PDB entry 2WMN | X-ray diffraction, 2.39 A resolution | chains A and B

# Chain A
Protein: Dedicator of cytokinesis protein 9
Source organism: Homo sapiens
Notes: fragment: dhr2 domain, residues 1605-1652, 1676-2053
UniProt: Q9BZ29 (DOCK9_HUMAN); the construct lacks a stretch of the UniProt sequence, so the offset changes along the chain: 1-48 = UniProt 1605-1652; 49-426 = UniProt 1676-2053
Sequence (428 residues; row label = number of the first residue in the row):
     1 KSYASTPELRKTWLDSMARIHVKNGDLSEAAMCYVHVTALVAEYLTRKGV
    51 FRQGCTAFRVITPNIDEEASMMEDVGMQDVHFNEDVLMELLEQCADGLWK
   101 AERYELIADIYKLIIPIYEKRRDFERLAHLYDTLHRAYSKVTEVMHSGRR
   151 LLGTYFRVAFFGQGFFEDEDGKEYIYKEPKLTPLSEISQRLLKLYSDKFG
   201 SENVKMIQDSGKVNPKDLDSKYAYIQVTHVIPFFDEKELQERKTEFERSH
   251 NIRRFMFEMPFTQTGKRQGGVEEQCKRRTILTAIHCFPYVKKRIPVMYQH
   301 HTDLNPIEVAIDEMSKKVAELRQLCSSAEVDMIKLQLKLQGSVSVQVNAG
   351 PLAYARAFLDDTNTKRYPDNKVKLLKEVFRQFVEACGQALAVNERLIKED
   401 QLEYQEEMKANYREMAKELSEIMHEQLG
Unresolved in the structure: 1-4, 70-80, 264-266, 362-367, 428

# Chain B
Protein: Cell division control protein 42 homolog
Source organism: Homo sapiens
UniProt: P60953 (CDC42_HUMAN); numbering as in UniProt (aligned over 1-188)
Sequence (190 residues; row label = number of the first residue in the row; numbers below 1 keep their minus sign (Ser-1 is residue -1)):
    -1 SHMQTIKCVVVGDGAVGKTCLLISYTTNKFPSEYVPTVFDNYAVTVMIGG
    49 EPYTLGLFDTAGQEDYDRLRPLSYPQTDVFLVCFSVVSPSSFENVKEKWV
    99 PEITHHCPKTPFLLVGTQIDLRDDPSTIEKLAKNKQKPITPETAEKLARD
   149 LKAVKYVECSALTQKGLKNVFDEAILAALEPPEPKKSRRC
Unresolved in the structure: 178-188
Small-molecule neighbours: GDP (guanosine-5'-diphosphate): Asp11, Gly12, Ala13, Val14, Gly15, Lys16, Thr17, Cys18, Gln116, Asp118, Leu119, Ser158, Ala159, Leu160
UniProt features mapped onto this chain:
  - motif: Tyr32 to Tyr40 (Effector region)
  - binding site (GTP): Gly10 to Thr17, Asp57 to Gln61, Thr115 to Asp118
  - modified residue: Tyr32 (Microbial infection: O-AMP-tyrosine), Thr35 (Microbial infection: O-AMP-threonine), Tyr64 (Phosphotyrosine), Cys188 (Cysteine methyl ester)
  - lipidation: Cys188 (S-geranylgeranyl cysteine)
  - glycosylation: Tyr32 (Microbial infection: O-linked (GlcNAc) tyrosine), Thr35 (Microbial infection: O-alpha-linked (GlcNAc) threonine)
  - natural variant: Tyr64 (Y64C: In TKS)
  - mutagenesis: Gly12 (G12V: Constitutively active. Interacts with PARD6 proteins. Does not inhibit filopodia formation. No effect on NR3C2 transcriptional activity), Thr17 (T17N: Constitutively inactive. Does not interact with PARD6 proteins. Inhibits filopodia formation. No effect on NR3C2 transcriptional activity), Tyr32 (Y32F: Abolishes AMPylation by Haemophilus IbpA), Gln61 (Q61L: Constitutively active. Interacts with PARD6 proteins)

# Interface between chain A and chain B
Residue-residue contacts - 85 pairs, chain A then chain B:
  His146(A) with Ser-1(B); His0(B)
  Ser147(A) with Ser-1(B); Met1(B)
  Gly148(A) with Met1(B); Pro50(B)
  Arg149(A) with Ser-1(B), hydrogen bond (side chain-backbone); His0(B); Met1(B); Glu49(B), salt bridge; Pro50(B)
  Leu151(A) with Met45(B), hydrophobic
  Leu181(A) with Thr43(B); Met45(B), hydrophobic
  Pro183(A) with Asn26(B)
  Leu184(A) with Asn26(B); Lys27(B); Phe28(B), hydrophobic; Gln162(B)
  Ser185(A) with Gln162(B)
  Glu186(A) with Lys166(B)
  Ser188(A) with Phe28(B)
  Gln189(A) with Thr161(B); Gln162(B), hydrogen bond (side chain-backbone); Lys163(B)
  Gln208(A) with Phe28(B); Ser30(B), hydrogen bond (backbone-side chain); Glu31(B); Leu160(B)
  Asp209(A) with Glu31(B), hydrogen bond (backbone-side chain)
  Ser210(A) with Glu31(B)
  Val227(A) with Phe28(B)
  His229(A) with Asn26(B)
  Glu258(A) with Lys27(B), hydrogen bond (backbone-side chain)
  Pro260(A) with Glu31(B); Tyr32(B); Val33(B)
  Arg267(A) with Ser30(B)
  Gln268(A) with Pro29(B), hydrogen bond (side chain-backbone); Ser30(B); Glu31(B); Tyr32(B), hydrogen bond (side chain-backbone); Pro34(B)
  Gln274(A) with Pro34(B)
  Met314(A) with Phe37(B), hydrophobic
  Lys317(A) with Phe37(B)
  Asp331(A) with Thr3(B), hydrogen bond
  Met332(A) with Gln74(B)
  Ile333(A) with Thr3(B); Lys5(B); Phe56(B)
  Leu337(A) with Asn39(B), hydrogen bond (backbone-side chain); Tyr40(B); Gly54(B); Leu55(B); Phe56(B), hydrophobic
  Gln340(A) with Asn39(B); Phe56(B); Ser71(B)
  Gly341(A) with Phe37(B); Asp38(B), hydrogen bond (backbone-backbone); Asn39(B)
  Gln346(A) with Asp38(B), hydrogen bond (backbone-side chain)
  Val347(A) with Thr17(B); Asp38(B), hydrogen bond (backbone-side chain); Asp57(B); Thr58(B); Ala59(B)
  Asn348(A) with Thr35(B), hydrogen bond (side chain-backbone); Val36(B); Phe37(B), hydrogen bond (side chain-backbone); Asp38(B), hydrogen bond (backbone-side chain); Tyr40(B)
  Gly350(A) with Val36(B), hydrogen bond (backbone-backbone)
  Pro351(A) with Val36(B), hydrophobic
  Tyr354(A) with Val36(B)
  Phe382(A) with Phe37(B), hydrophobic
  Asp400(A) with Pro73(B); Gln74(B), hydrogen bond
  Gln401(A) with Pro73(B); Gln74(B)
  Glu403(A) with Leu70(B)
  Tyr404(A) with Leu70(B)
  Glu407(A) with Leu67(B); Leu70(B)
Also at the interface, not in a pair above, chain A (55 interface residues in all): Lys180, Leu192, Met259, Gly269, Val271, Lys276, Glu313, Lys334, Gln336, Lys338, Ser342, Val345, Ala349
Also at the interface, not in a pair above, chain B (45 interface residues in all): Tyr23, Ala41, Val44, Leu165

# Overview
55 residues of chain A face 45 of chain B across their interface, with 17 hydrogen bonds and 1 salt bridge.
Polar contacts include Arg149(A)-Glu49(B), Arg149(A)-Ser-1(B) and Gln189(A)-Gln162(B). Bound to chain B: GDP.
Here chain A is Dedicator of cytokinesis protein 9 and chain B is Cell division control protein 42 homolog,
both from Homo sapiens. Entry 2WMN (Structure of the complex between DOCK9 and Cdc42-GDP) was determined by
X-ray diffraction together with 2WM9 and 2WMO from the same study.
